8X2Z - chains B and J of the 14 polymer chains in the assembly; structure by electron microscopy, 3.90 A resolution.

# Chain B
Name: Histone H4
Source organism: Saccharomyces cerevisiae
UniProt: A0A6A5Q1V3 (A0A6A5Q1V3_YEASX); residues 0-101 here correspond to UniProt positions 1-102 (UniProt number = residue number + 1)
Chain sequence (102 residues; row label = number of the first residue in the row; numbering starts at 0):
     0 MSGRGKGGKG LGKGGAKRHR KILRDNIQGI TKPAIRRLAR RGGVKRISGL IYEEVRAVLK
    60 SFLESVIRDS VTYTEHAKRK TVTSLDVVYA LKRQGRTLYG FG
Not modelled in the structure: 0-22

# Chain J
Molecule: 146-nt DNA strand
Source organism: Saccharomyces cerevisiae
Sequence (146 nucleotides; each row starts with the number of its first residue):
   147 ATCAATATCC ACCTGCAGAT TCTACCAAAA GTGTATTTGG AAACTGCTCC ATCAAAAGGC
   207 ATGTTCAGCG GAATTCCGCT GAACATGCCT TTTGATGGAG CAGTTTCCAA ATACACTTTT
   267 GGTAGAATCT GCAGGTGGAT ATTGAT

# Chain B / chain J interface
Residue-residue contacts (13; chain B residue first):
  Arg35(B) with DA228(J), salt bridge to the phosphate; DA229(J), salt bridge to the phosphate
  Lys44(B) with DA228(J), phosphate contact
  Arg45(B) with DG227(J), hydrogen bond to the phosphate; DA228(J), phosphate contact
  Ile46(B) with DG227(J), sugar contact; DA228(J), hydrogen bond to the phosphate
  Ser47(B) with DG227(J), phosphate contact
  Gly48(B) with DG227(J), hydrogen bond to the phosphate
  Arg78(B) with DC247(J), phosphate contact
  Lys79(B) with DG246(J), salt bridge to the phosphate; DC247(J), hydrogen bond to the phosphate
  Thr80(B) with DC247(J), hydrogen bond to the phosphate
Interface residues without a listed pair, chain B (11 interface residues in all): Arg39, Lys77
Interface residues without a listed pair, chain J (6 interface residues in all): DA248

# Overview
The interface between chain B and chain J involves 11 residues on one side and 6 on the other; the contacts
include 5 hydrogen bonds and 3 salt bridges. Polar contacts include Arg45(B)-DG227(J), Ile46(B)-DA228(J) and
Gly48(B)-DG227(J).
Here chain B is Histone H4 and chain J is a 146-nt DNA strand, both from Saccharomyces cerevisiae. Entry 8X2Z
(The class2 of piccolo NuA4 bound to the H2A.Z nucleosome complex at harboring state) was determined by
electron microscopy together with 8X2X, 8X2Y, 8X30, 8X31 and 8X32 from the same study.
